Entry 9CQS (electron microscopy, 2.52 A resolution); this record covers chains C and D of the 4 polymer chains in the assembly.

# Chain C
Molecule: Hemoglobin subunit alpha
Organism: Homo sapiens
UniProt: P69905 (HBA_HUMAN); residues 2-140 here correspond to UniProt positions 3-141 (UniProt number = residue number + 1)
Amino-acid sequence (139 residues; numbered 2 to 140; the number before each row is that of its first residue):
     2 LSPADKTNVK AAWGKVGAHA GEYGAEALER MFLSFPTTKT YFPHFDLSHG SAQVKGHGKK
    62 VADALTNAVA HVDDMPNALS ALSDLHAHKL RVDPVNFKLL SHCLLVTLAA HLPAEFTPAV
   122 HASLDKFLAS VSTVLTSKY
Ion coordination: heme Fe: His-87 (together with oxygen molecule)
Residues lining bound ligands: heme / oxygen molecule: Leu-29, Met-32, Thr-39, Tyr-42, Phe-43, His-45, Phe-46, His-58, Lys-61, Val-62, Ala-65, Leu-66, Leu-83, Leu-86, His-87, Leu-91, Val-93, Asn-97, Phe-98, Leu-101, Val-132, Leu-136
Swiss-Prot annotation at these positions:
  - binding site (O2): His-58
  - binding site (heme b): His-87
  - site: Thr-8, Asn-9 (Microbial infection: Cleavage), Lys-11 (Not glycated), Ala-13, Trp-14 (Microbial infection: Cleavage), Tyr-24, Gly-25 (Microbial infection: Cleavage), Leu-29, Glu-30 (Microbial infection: Cleavage), His-45, Phe-46 (Microbial infection: Cleavage), Asp-47, Leu-48 (Microbial infection: Cleavage), Ser-52, Ala-53 (Microbial infection: Cleavage), Val-55, Lys-56 (Microbial infection: Cleavage), Lys-56 (Not glycated), Gly-59, Lys-60 (Microbial infection: Cleavage), Lys-60 (Not glycated), Lys-90 (Not glycated), Leu-91, Arg-92 (Microbial infection: Cleavage), Lys-99 (Not glycated), Leu-106, Val-107 (Microbial infection: Cleavage), Thr-108, Leu-109 (Microbial infection: Cleavage), Val-121, His-122 (Microbial infection: Cleavage), Ser-133, Thr-134 (Microbial infection: Cleavage)
  - modified residue: Ser-3 (Phosphoserine), Lys-7 (N6-succinyllysine), Thr-8 (Phosphothreonine), Lys-11 (N6-succinyllysine), Lys-16 (N6-acetyllysine), Tyr-24 (Phosphotyrosine), Ser-35 (Phosphoserine), Lys-40 (N6-succinyllysine), Ser-49 (Phosphoserine), Ser-102 (Phosphoserine), Thr-108 (Phosphothreonine), Ser-124 (Phosphoserine), Ser-131 (Phosphoserine), Thr-134 (Phosphothreonine), Thr-137 (Phosphothreonine), Ser-138 (Phosphoserine)
  - glycosylation (N-linked (Glc) (glycation) lysine): Lys-7, Lys-16, Lys-40, Lys-61

# Chain D
Molecule: Hemoglobin subunit beta
Organism: Homo sapiens
UniProt: P68871 (HBB_HUMAN); residues 2-146 here correspond to UniProt positions 3-147 (UniProt number = residue number + 1)
Amino-acid sequence (145 residues; numbered 2 to 146; the number before each row is that of its first residue):
     2 HLTPEEKSAV TALWGKVNVD EVGGEALGRL LVVYPWTQRF FESFGDLSTP DAVMGNPKVK
    62 AHGKKVLGAF SDGLAHLDNL KGTFATLSEL HCDKLHVDPE NFRLLGNVLV CVLAHHFGKE
   122 FTPPVQAAYQ KVVAGVANAL AHKYH
Ion coordination: heme Fe: His-92 (together with oxygen molecule)
Residues lining bound ligands: heme / oxygen molecule: Leu-28, Leu-31, Thr-38, Phe-41, Phe-42, His-63, Lys-66, Val-67, Ala-70, Phe-71, Leu-88, Leu-91, His-92, Leu-96, Val-98, Asn-102, Phe-103, Leu-106, Leu-141
Swiss-Prot annotation at these positions:
  - binding site ((2R)-2,3-bisphosphoglycerate): His-2, Lys-82, His-143
  - binding site (heme b): His-63, His-92
  - site: Glu-7, Lys-8 (Microbial infection: Cleavage), Gly-25, Glu-26 (Microbial infection: Cleavage), Gly-29, Arg-30 (Microbial infection: Cleavage), Tyr-35, Pro-36 (Microbial infection: Cleavage), Trp-37, Thr-38 (Microbial infection: Cleavage), Phe-45, Gly-46 (Microbial infection: Cleavage), Asp-52, Ala-53 (Microbial infection: Cleavage), Gly-56, Asn-57 (Microbial infection: Cleavage), Lys-59 (Not glycated), Phe-71, Ser-72 (Microbial infection: Cleavage), Gly-74, Leu-75 (Microbial infection: Cleavage), Lys-82 (Not glycated), Thr-84, Phe-85 (Microbial infection: Cleavage), His-92, Cys-93 (Microbial infection: Cleavage), Lys-95 (Not glycated), Arg-104, Leu-105 (Microbial infection: Cleavage), Leu-110, Val-111 (Microbial infection: Cleavage), Gly-119, Lys-120 (Microbial infection: Cleavage), Phe-122, Thr-123 (Microbial infection: Cleavage), Ala-128, Ala-129 (Microbial infection: Cleavage) and 2 more in UniProt
  - modified residue: Ser-9 (Phosphoserine), Thr-12 (Phosphothreonine), Ser-44 (Phosphoserine), Thr-50 (Phosphothreonine), Lys-59 (N6-acetyllysine), Lys-82 (N6-acetyllysine), Thr-87 (Phosphothreonine), Cys-93 (S-nitrosocysteine), Lys-144 (N6-acetyllysine)
  - glycosylation (N-linked (Glc) (glycation) lysine): Lys-8, Lys-17, Lys-66, Lys-120, Lys-144

# How chain C and chain D interact
Residue-residue contacts (34):
  Glu-30(C) with Pro-124(D)
  Arg-31(C) with Phe-122(D), hydrogen bond (side chain-backbone); Thr-123(D); Pro-124(D); Gln-127(D), hydrogen bond
  Leu-34(C) with Pro-124(D), hydrophobic; Pro-125(D); Ala-128(D)
  Ser-35(C) with Gln-127(D); Ala-128(D); Gln-131(D)
  His-103(C) with Asn-108(D); Val-111(D); Gln-127(D); Gln-131(D), hydrogen bond
  Val-107(C) with Val-111(D), hydrophobic; Cys-112(D), hydrophobic; Ala-115(D); Gln-127(D)
  Ala-110(C) with Cys-112(D); Ala-115(D); His-116(D)
  Ala-111(C) with Ala-115(D); Gly-119(D)
  Pro-114(C) with His-116(D), hydrogen bond (backbone-side chain)
  Phe-117(C) with Arg-30(D), hydrogen bond (backbone-side chain); His-116(D)
  Thr-118(C) with Arg-30(D)
  Pro-119(C) with Arg-30(D); Val-33(D); Met-55(D), hydrophobic
  His-122(C) with Arg-30(D), hydrogen bond
  Asp-126(C) with Val-34(D); Tyr-35(D)
Also at the interface, not in a pair above, chain C (19 interface residues in all): Glu-27, Phe-36, Cys-104, Leu-106, Ala-123
Also at the interface, not in a pair above, chain D (19 interface residues in all): Lys-120

# In short
The chain C/chain D interface involves 19 residues from each chain; the contacts include 6 hydrogen bonds.
Polar pairs include Arg-31(C)/Phe-122(D), Arg-31(C)/Gln-127(D) and His-103(C)/Gln-131(D). Bound to chain C:
heme / oxygen molecule. Chain D binds heme / oxygen molecule.
Here chain C is Hemoglobin subunit alpha and chain D is Hemoglobin subunit beta, both from Homo sapiens. Entry
9CQS (Human OxyHb (C1 symmetry) obtained using the SPT Labtech chameleon In the presence of 5 mM ...) was
determined by electron microscopy (same publication as 9CQM, 9CQN, 9CQO, 9CQP, 9CQQ, 9CQR and 12 further
entries).
